Entry 7MUS (electron microscopy, 4.60 A resolution (low resolution: residue-level contacts below are approximate; hydrogen-bond / salt-bridge calls are withheld)); this record covers chains VH and CH of the 205 polymer chains in the assembly.

Chain VH (and CH):
Protein: Type IV secretion protein IcmK
From: Legionella pneumophila
Notes: chain CH of this document is another copy of the same molecule, construct and numbering; everything in this record applies to it too
Reference sequence: A0A2S6FBG9 (A0A2S6FBG9_LEGPN); numbering as in UniProt (aligned over 1-361)
Sequence (361 residues; each row starts with the number of its first residue):
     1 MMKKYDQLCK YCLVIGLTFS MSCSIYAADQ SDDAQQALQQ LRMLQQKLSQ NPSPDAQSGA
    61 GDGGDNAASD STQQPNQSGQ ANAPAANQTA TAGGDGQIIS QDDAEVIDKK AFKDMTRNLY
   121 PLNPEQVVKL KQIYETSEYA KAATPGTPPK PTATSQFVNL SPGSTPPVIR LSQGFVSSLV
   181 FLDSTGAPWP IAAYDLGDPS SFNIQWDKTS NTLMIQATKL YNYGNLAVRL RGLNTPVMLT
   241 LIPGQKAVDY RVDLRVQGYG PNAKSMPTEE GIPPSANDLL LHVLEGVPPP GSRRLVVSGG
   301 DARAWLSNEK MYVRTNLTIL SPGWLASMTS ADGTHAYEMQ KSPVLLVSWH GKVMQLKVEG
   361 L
Disordered / not traced: 1-103, 264-277, 361 (chain CH: 1-103)

How chain VH and chain CH interact:
Pairs across the interface - 61 pairs, chain VH then chain CH:
  F112(VH) - Q126(CH)
  F112(VH) - K129(CH)
  M115(VH) - L122(CH)
  T116(VH) - I133(CH)
  Y120(VH) - I133(CH)
  Y120(VH) - Y134(CH)
  P124(VH) - A140(CH)
  V128(VH) - A140(CH)
  V128(VH) - P145(CH)
  K131(VH) - K141(CH)
  K131(VH) - A143(CH)
  K131(VH) - T144(CH)
  K131(VH) - P145(CH)
  Q132(VH) - P145(CH)
  E135(VH) - P145(CH)
  E135(VH) - Y221(CH)
  E138(VH) - L220(CH)
  E138(VH) - Y221(CH)
  Y139(VH) - Y221(CH)
  A142(VH) - Y221(CH)
  A142(VH) - N222(CH)
  P151(VH) - P166(CH)
  A153(VH) - P162(CH)
  G174(VH) - N225(CH)
  F175(VH) - Y223(CH)
  F175(VH) - N225(CH)
  V176(VH) - D195(CH)
  V176(VH) - N225(CH)
  V176(VH) - M238(CH)
  S178(VH) - P236(CH)
  S178(VH) - M238(CH)
  V180(VH) - N234(CH)
  L182(VH) - N234(CH)
  P188(VH) - N234(CH)
  D207(VH) - R229(CH)
  S210(VH) - R229(CH)
  N211(VH) - N234(CH)
  M214(VH) - D195(CH)
  Y250(VH) - P166(CH)
  Y250(VH) - N225(CH)
  Y250(VH) - L226(CH)
  Y250(VH) - M238(CH)
  Y250(VH) - L239(CH)
  Y250(VH) - T240(CH)
  R251(VH) - T235(CH)
  R251(VH) - P236(CH)
  L280(VH) - E269(CH)
  E285(VH) - F157(CH)
  V287(VH) - N159(CH)
  V287(VH) - Q257(CH)
  W324(VH) - E270(CH)
  L325(VH) - I272(CH)
  S327(VH) - E269(CH)
  S327(VH) - E270(CH)
  M328(VH) - P267(CH)
  M328(VH) - T268(CH)
  M328(VH) - E269(CH)
  M328(VH) - E270(CH)
  T329(VH) - P267(CH)
  T329(VH) - T268(CH)
  A331(VH) - S265(CH)
Also at the interface, not in a pair above, chain VH (48 interface residues in all): D108, L119, V127, T154, S177, Q205, T212, Q216, D253, L281, L284, S330
Also at the interface, not in a pair above, chain CH (42 interface residues in all): T136, S137, A142, L160, S161, G224, M266

Overview:
Chain VH and chain CH form an interface of 48 and 42 residues respectively.
Both chains are Type IV secretion protein IcmK (Legionella pneumophila). Entry 7MUS (Reconstruction of the
Legionella pneumophila Dot/Icm T4SS 3DVA Map 2) was determined by electron microscopy together with 7MUC,
7MUD, 7MUE, 7MUQ, 7MUV, 7MUW and 7MUY from the same study.
